9KL8 - chains B and A of the 3 polymer chains in the assembly; structure by X-ray diffraction, 2.48 A resolution.

Chain B:
Molecule: 16-nt DNA strand
Sequence (16 nucleotides; each row starts with the number of its first residue; numbering starts at 0):
     0 TGGTAGACCTGGACGC
Disordered / not traced: 0, 12-15

Chain A:
Protein: N-glycosylase/DNA lyase
Organism: Homo sapiens
Notes: EC 3.2.2.-, 4.2.99.18
Reference sequence: O15527 (OGG1_HUMAN); residue numbers follow UniProt; this construct covers 11-327
Sequence (337 residues; numbered -9 to 327; the number before each row is that of its first residue; numbers below 1 keep their minus sign (Met-9 is residue -9)):
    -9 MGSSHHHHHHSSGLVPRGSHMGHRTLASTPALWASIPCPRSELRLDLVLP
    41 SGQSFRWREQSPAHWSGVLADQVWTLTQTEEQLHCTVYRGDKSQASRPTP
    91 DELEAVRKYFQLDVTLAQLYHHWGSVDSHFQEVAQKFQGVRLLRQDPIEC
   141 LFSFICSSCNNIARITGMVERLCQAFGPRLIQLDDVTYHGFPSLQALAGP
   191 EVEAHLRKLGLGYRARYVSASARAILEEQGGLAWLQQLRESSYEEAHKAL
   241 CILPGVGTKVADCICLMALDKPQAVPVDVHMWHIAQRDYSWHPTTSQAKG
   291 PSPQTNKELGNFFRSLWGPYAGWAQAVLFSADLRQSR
Disordered / not traced: -9 to 10, 324-327
Sequence notes: initiating methionine (-9); expression tag (-8 to 10); engineered mutation Cys149 (Asn in O15527)
Metal / ion sites: Ca2+ site 1 near Asp61 (its only coordinating residue here); Ca2+ site 2: Cys241, Leu243, Val246 (shared with 1 residue of chain C)
UniProt features mapped onto this chain:
  - active site: Lys249 (Schiff-base intermediate with DNA)
  - binding site (DNA): Arg154, Arg204, His270, Gln287
  - binding site (8-oxoguanine): Pro266, Asp268, Gln315, Phe319
  - natural variant: Gly12 (G12E: Found in a kidney cancer sample), Arg46 (R46Q: Found in a clear cell renal cell carcinoma sample), Ala85 (A85S: Found in a lung cancer sample), Arg131 (R131Q: Found in a lung cancer sample), Arg154 (R154H: Found in a gastric cancer sample), Ser232 (S232T: Found in a kidney cancer sample)
  - mutagenesis: Lys249 (K249Q: Loss of activity), Asp268 (D268E/Q: No effect on activity; D268N: Decreases activity about 65-fold)
Reported in the primary citation:
  - binding site for the 16-nt DNA strand: Asp268
  - conformationally variable residues (side-chain flip): Asp268, His270
  - binding site for the 16-nt DNA strand (chain B): Cys149
  - mutagenesis - N149C: unchanged catalytic activity

Chain B / chain A interface:
Contacting residue pairs (10):
  DT3(B) - Ala288(A)  phosphate contact
  DT3(B) - Ser292(A)  phosphate contact
  DC7(B) - Tyr203(A)  phosphate contact
  DC8(B) - Arg197(A)  salt bridge to the phosphate
  DC8(B) - Gly202(A)  sugar contact
  DC8(B) - Tyr203(A)  hydrogen bond to the sugar
  DC8(B) - Arg204(A)  hydrogen bond to the base
  DT9(B) - Arg154(A)  hydrogen bond to the sugar
  DT9(B) - Gly200(A)  sugar contact
  DG10(B) - Arg154(A)  sugar contact
Other interface residues (no listed pair), chain A (9 interface residues in all): Cys149
From the paper, about this interface:
  - interface residues, chain A: Cys149(A)

Overview:
5 residues of chain B and 9 residues of chain A are in contact; the contacts include 3 hydrogen bonds and 1
salt bridge. Among the polar pairs are DC8(B)-Arg204(A), DC8(B)-Tyr203(A) and DT9(B)-Arg154(A). From the
paper: a binding site for the 16-nt DNA strand at Asp268(A); N149C of chain A leaves catalytic activity
unchanged.
Chain B is a 16-nt DNA strand and chain A is N-glycosylase/DNA lyase (Homo sapiens); the structure, Co-crystal
structure of human 8-oxoguanine glycosylase N149C mutant with DNA containing photocaged 8-oxoguanine after
deprotection, was determined by X-ray diffraction (same publication as 9KKY).
